PDB entry 8WWL | electron microscopy, 2.78 A resolution | chains A and E of the 6 polymer chains in the assembly

== Chain A ==
Molecule: Guanine nucleotide-binding protein G(i) subunit alpha-1
Source organism: Homo sapiens
Reference sequence: P63096 (GNAI1_HUMAN); residues 1-354 here = UniProt positions 1-354
Amino-acid sequence (354 residues; row label = number of the first residue in the row):
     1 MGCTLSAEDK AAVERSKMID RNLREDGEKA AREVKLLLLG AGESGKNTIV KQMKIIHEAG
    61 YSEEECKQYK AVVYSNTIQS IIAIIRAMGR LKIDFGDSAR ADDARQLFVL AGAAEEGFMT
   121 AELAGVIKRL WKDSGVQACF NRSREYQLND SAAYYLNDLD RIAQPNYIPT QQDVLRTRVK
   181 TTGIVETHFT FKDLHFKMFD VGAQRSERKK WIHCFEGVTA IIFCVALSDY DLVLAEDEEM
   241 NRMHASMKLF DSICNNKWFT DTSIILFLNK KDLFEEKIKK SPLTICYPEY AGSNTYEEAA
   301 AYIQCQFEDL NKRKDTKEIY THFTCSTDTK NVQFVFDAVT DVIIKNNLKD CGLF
Not modelled in the structure: 1-3, 55-181
Construct notes: conflict Asn47 (Ser in P63096), Ala203 (Gly in P63096), Ala245 (Glu in P63096), Ser326 (Ala in P63096)
UniProt features mapped onto this chain:
  - region: Lys35 to Lys46, Thr48 (G1 motif), Asp173 to Thr181 (G2 motif), Phe196 to Gly202, Gln204, Arg205 (G3 motif), Ile265 to Asp272 (G4 motif), Thr324, Cys325, Thr327 to Thr329 (G5 motif)
  - binding site (GTP): Glu43 to Lys46, Thr48, Ser151, Leu175 to Thr181, Asp200 to Gly202, Gln204, Asn269 to Asp272
  - binding site (Mg(2+)): Thr181
  - modified residue: Arg178 (ADP-ribosylarginine), Gln204 (Deamidated glutamine), Cys351 (ADP-ribosylcysteine)
  - lipidation: Gly2 (N-myristoyl glycine), Cys3 (S-palmitoyl cysteine)

== Chain E ==
Molecule: Antibody fragment ScFv16
Source organism: synthetic construct
Notes: antibody fragment or engineered binder
Amino-acid sequence (255 residues; each row starts with the number of its first residue):
     1 DVQLVESGGG LVQPGGSRKL SCSASGFAFS SFGMHWVRQA PEKGLEWVAY ISSGSGTIYY
    61 ADTVKGRFTI SRDDPKNTLF LQMTSLRSED TAMYYCVRSI YYYGSSPFDF WGQGTTLTVS
   121 SGGGGSGGGG SGGGGSDIVM TQATSSVPVT PGESVSISCR SSKSLLHSNG NTYLYWFLQR
   181 PGQSPQLLIY RMSNLASGVP DRFSGSGSGT AFTLTISRLE AEDVGVYYCM QHLEYPLTFG
   241 AGTKLELLEE NLYFQ
Not modelled in the structure: 121-136, 248-255
Disulfide bonds: Cys22-Cys96, Cys159-Cys229

== Chain A / chain E interface ==
Contacting residue pairs - 22 pairs, chain A then chain E:
  Thr4(A) - His167(E)
  Ser6(A) - His167(E)
  Ser6(A) - Asn169(E)
  Ser6(A) - Tyr173(E)  hydrogen bond
  Ala7(A) - His232(E)
  Ala7(A) - Leu233(E)
  Ala7(A) - Tyr235(E)  hydrophobic
  Glu8(A) - Tyr101(E)
  Glu8(A) - Tyr173(E)
  Glu8(A) - Tyr175(E)  hydrogen bond
  Glu8(A) - Arg191(E)  salt bridge
  Glu8(A) - His232(E)  salt bridge
  Asp9(A) - Asn169(E)  hydrogen bond
  Ala11(A) - Tyr101(E)  hydrophobic
  Ala12(A) - Tyr101(E)
  Glu14(A) - Ser52(E)  hydrogen bond
  Glu14(A) - Ser53(E)
  Glu14(A) - Gly56(E)
  Glu14(A) - Thr57(E)  hydrogen bond
  Arg15(A) - Ile100(E)
  Arg15(A) - Tyr101(E)
  Arg15(A) - Tyr102(E)
Also at the interface, not in a pair above, chain A (11 interface residues in all): Leu5, Met18
Also at the interface, not in a pair above, chain E (20 interface residues in all): Ser31, Tyr50, Gly54, Pro107, Glu234

== Summary ==
11 residues of chain A and 20 residues of chain E are in contact, with 5 hydrogen bonds and 2 salt bridges.
Polar contacts include Glu8(A)-Arg191(E), Glu8(A)-His232(E) and Ser6(A)-Tyr173(E). Curated annotation
(UniProt) lists 21 GTP-binding residues and Mg2+-binding residue Thr181(A) on chain A.
Chain A is Guanine nucleotide-binding protein G(i) subunit alpha-1 (Homo sapiens) and chain E is Antibody
fragment ScFv16 (synthetic construct); the structure, MCH-MCHR1-Gi complex, T2 state, was determined by
electron microscopy (same publication as 8WWK, 8WWM and 8WWN).
